Entry 4QBQ (X-ray diffraction, 2.41 A resolution); this record covers chains A and C of the 3 polymer chains in the assembly.

[Chain A (and C)]
Name: DNA (cytosine-5)-methyltransferase 3A
Organism: Homo sapiens
Notes: EC 2.1.1.37; fragment: ADD Domain; chain C of this document is another copy of the same molecule, construct and numbering; everything in this record applies to it too
Reference sequence: Q9Y6K1 (DNM3A_HUMAN); residue numbers follow UniProt; this construct covers 479-610
Amino-acid sequence (137 residues; each row starts with the number of its first residue):
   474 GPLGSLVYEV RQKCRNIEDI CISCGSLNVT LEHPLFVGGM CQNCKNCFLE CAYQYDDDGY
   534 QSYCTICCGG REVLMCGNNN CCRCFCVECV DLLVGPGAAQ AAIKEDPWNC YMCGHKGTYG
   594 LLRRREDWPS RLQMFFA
Differences from the reference sequence: expression tag (474-478)
UniProt features mapped onto this chain:
  - zinc finger: Ile493 to Glu523 (GATA-type), Gln534 to Gly590 (PHD-type)
  - natural variant: Asp529 (D529N: In TBRS; uncertain significance), Gly532 (G532S: In TBRS), Met548 (M548K: In TBRS), Cys549 (C549R: In TBRS)

[Interface between chain A and chain C]
Pairs across the interface (27):
  Gly474(A) - Asn519(C)
  Pro475(A) - Gln515(C)
  Ser496(A) - Asn501(C)  hydrogen bond (backbone-side chain)
  Cys520(A) - Leu500(C)  hydrogen bond (side chain-backbone)
  Glu523(A) - Arg488(C)  salt bridge
  Glu523(A) - Leu500(C)
  Cys524(A) - Leu500(C)  hydrophobic
  Asp529(A) - Pro475(C)
  Ser535(A) - Gly474(C)
  Ser535(A) - Pro475(C)
  Tyr536(A) - Pro475(C)
  Tyr536(A) - Leu479(C)
  Tyr536(A) - Gly498(C)
  Tyr536(A) - Leu500(C)
  Cys540(A) - Asn501(C)  hydrogen bond (backbone-side chain)
  Cys540(A) - Asn516(C)  hydrogen bond
  Cys541(A) - Ser499(C)  hydrogen bond (backbone-side chain)
  Cys541(A) - Leu500(C)  hydrogen bond (backbone-backbone)
  Gly542(A) - Ser499(C)
  Gly543(A) - Gly474(C)  hydrogen bond (backbone-backbone)
  Arg544(A) - Cys517(C)  hydrogen bond
  Arg544(A) - Cys520(C)  hydrogen bond
  Arg544(A) - Cys540(C)  hydrogen bond (side chain-backbone)
  Arg544(A) - Cys541(C)  hydrogen bond (side chain-backbone)
  Cys559(A) - Asn516(C)
  Glu561(A) - Asn516(C)
  Glu561(A) - Cys520(C)
Other interface residues (no listed pair), chain A (18 interface residues in all): Cys497, Cys517
Other interface residues (no listed pair), chain C (19 interface residues in all): Ser496, Cys497, Thr503, Gly542

[Overview]
18 residues of chain A and 19 residues of chain C are in contact, with 11 hydrogen bonds and 1 salt bridge.
Polar contacts include Glu523(A)-Arg488(C), Ser496(A)-Asn501(C) and Cys520(A)-Leu500(C).
Both chains are DNA (cytosine-5)-methyltransferase 3A (Homo sapiens). Entry 4QBQ (Crystal structure of DNMT3a
ADD domain bound to H3 peptide) was determined by X-ray diffraction.
